Entry 6UPZ (X-ray diffraction, 3.10 A resolution); this record covers chains R and A of the 13 polymer chains in the assembly.

== Chain R ==
Molecule: 10-nt RNA strand
Sequence (10 nucleotides; numbered 1 to 10; the number before each row is that of its first residue):
     1 AUCGAGAGGA
Ion coordination: Mg2+: A10 (shared with Asp483(A), Asp485(A) of chain A)

== Chain A ==
Protein: DNA-directed RNA polymerase II subunit RPB1
Source organism: Saccharomyces cerevisiae (strain ATCC 204508 / S288c)
Notes: EC 2.7.7.6
Reference sequence: P04050 (RPB1_YEAST); residue numbers follow UniProt; this construct covers 1-1733
Amino-acid sequence (1733 residues; numbered 1 to 1733; the number before each row is that of its first residue):
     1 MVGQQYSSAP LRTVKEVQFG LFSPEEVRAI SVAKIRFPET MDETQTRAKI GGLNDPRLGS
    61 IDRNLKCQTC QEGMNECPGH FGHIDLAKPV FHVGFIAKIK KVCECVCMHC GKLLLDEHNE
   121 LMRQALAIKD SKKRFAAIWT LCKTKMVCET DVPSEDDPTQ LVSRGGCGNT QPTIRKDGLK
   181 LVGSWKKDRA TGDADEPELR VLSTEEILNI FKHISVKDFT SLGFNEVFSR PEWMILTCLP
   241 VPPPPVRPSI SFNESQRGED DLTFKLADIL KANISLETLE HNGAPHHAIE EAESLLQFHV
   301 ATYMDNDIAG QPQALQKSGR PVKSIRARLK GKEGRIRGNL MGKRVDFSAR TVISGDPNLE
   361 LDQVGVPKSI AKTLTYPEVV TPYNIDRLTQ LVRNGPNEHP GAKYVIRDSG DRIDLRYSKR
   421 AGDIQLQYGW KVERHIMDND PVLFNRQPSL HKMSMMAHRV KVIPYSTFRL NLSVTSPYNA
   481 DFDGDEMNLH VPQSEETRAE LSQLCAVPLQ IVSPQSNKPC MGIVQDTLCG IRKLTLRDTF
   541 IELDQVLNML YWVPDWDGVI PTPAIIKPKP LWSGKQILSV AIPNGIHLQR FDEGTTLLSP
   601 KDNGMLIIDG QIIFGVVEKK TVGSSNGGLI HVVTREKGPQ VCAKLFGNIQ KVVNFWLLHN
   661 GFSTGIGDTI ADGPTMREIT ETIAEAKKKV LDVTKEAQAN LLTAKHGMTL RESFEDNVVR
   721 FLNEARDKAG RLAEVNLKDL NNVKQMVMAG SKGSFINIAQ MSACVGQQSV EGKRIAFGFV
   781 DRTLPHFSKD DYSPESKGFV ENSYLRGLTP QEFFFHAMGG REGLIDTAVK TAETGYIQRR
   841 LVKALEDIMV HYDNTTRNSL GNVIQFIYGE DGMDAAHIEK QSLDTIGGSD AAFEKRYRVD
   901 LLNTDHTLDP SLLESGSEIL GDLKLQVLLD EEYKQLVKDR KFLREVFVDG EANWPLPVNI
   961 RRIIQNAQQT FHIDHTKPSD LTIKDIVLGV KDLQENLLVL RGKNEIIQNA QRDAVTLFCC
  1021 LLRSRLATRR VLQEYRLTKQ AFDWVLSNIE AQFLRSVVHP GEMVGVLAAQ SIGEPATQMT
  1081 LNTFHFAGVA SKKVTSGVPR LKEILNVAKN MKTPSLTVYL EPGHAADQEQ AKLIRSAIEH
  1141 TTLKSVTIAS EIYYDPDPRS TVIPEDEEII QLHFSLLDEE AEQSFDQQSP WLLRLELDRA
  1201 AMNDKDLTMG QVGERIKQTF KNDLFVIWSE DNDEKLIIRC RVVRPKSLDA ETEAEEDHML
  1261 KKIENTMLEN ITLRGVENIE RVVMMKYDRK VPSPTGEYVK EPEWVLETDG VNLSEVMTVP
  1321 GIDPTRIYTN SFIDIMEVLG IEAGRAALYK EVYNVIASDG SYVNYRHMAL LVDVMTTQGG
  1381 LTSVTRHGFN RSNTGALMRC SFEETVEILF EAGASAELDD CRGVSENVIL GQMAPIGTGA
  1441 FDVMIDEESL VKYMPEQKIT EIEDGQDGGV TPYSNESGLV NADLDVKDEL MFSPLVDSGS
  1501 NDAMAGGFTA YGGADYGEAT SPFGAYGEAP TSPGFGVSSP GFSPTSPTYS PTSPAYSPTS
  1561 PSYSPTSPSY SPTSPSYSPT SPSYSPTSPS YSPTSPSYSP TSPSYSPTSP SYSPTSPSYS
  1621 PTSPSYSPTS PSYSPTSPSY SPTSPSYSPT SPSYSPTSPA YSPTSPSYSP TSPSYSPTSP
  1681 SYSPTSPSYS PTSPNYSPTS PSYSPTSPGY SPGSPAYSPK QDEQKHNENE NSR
Not modelled in the structure: 1-2, 154-163, 187-198, 250-256, 1082-1091, 1177-1186, 1244-1256, 1447-1733
Swiss-Prot annotation at these positions:
  - region: Pro248 to Asp260 (Lid loop), Asn306 to Lys323 (Rudder loop), Pro810 to Glu822 (Bridging helix)
  - binding site (Zn(2+)): Cys67, Cys70, Cys77, His80, Cys107, Cys110, Cys148, Cys167
  - binding site (Mg(2+)): Asp481, Asp483, Asp485
  - modified residue: Thr1471 (Phosphothreonine)
  - cross-link (Glycyl lysine isopeptide (Lys-Gly)): Lys695 (interchain with G-Cter in ubiquitin), Lys1246 (interchain with G-Cter in ubiquitin), Lys1350 (interchain with G-Cter in ubiquitin)
Disulfide bonds: Cys105-Cys142
Ion coordination: Zn2+ site 1: Cys67, Cys70, Cys77, His80; Zn2+ site 2: Cys107, Cys110, Cys167; Mg2+: Asp483, Asp485 (shared with A10(R) of chain R)
What the authors report for this chain:
  - binding site for Template strand DNA: Arg337

== Chain R / chain A interface ==
Pairs across the interface - 9 pairs, chain R then chain A:
  C3(R) - Lys323(A)  salt bridge to the phosphate
  G8(R) - Arg350(A)  base contact
  G9(R) - Arg446(A)  sugar contact
  G9(R) - Asp485(A)  phosphate contact
  A10(R) - Arg446(A)  phosphate contact
  A10(R) - Asn479(A)  hydrogen bond to the phosphate
  A10(R) - Asp481(A)  phosphate contact
  A10(R) - Asp483(A)  phosphate contact
  A10(R) - Asp485(A)  phosphate contact
Interface residues without a listed pair, chain R (5 interface residues in all): U2
Interface residues without a listed pair, chain A (9 interface residues in all): Pro448, Gly484

== Summary ==
Chain R and chain A form an interface of 5 and 9 residues respectively, with 1 hydrogen bond and 1 salt
bridge. Polar pairs include A10(R)-Asn479(A) and C3(R)-Lys323(A). UniProt lists 8 Zn2+-binding residues and 3
Mg2+-binding residues on chain A. From the paper: a binding site for Template strand DNA at Arg337(A).
Here chain R is a 10-nt RNA strand and chain A is DNA-directed RNA polymerase II subunit RPB1 (Saccharomyces
cerevisiae (strain ATCC 204508 / S288c)). Entry 6UPZ (RNA polymerase II elongation complex with
5-guanidinohydantoin lesion in state 3) was determined by X-ray diffraction (same publication as 6UPX, 6UPY,
6UQ0, 6UQ1, 6UQ2 and 6UQ3).
